PDB entry 9D3K | electron microscopy, 2.70 A resolution | chains C and D of the 12 polymer chains in the assembly

# Chain C
Molecule: Histone H2A type 2-A
Organism: Homo sapiens
UniProtKB: Q6FI13 (H2A2A_HUMAN); residues 15-116 here correspond to UniProt positions 16-117 (UniProt number = residue number + 1)
Amino-acid sequence (102 residues; each row starts with the number of its first residue):
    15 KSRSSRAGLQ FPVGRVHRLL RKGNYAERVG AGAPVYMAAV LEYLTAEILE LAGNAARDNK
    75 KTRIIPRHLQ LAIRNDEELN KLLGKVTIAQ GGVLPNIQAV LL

# Chain D
Molecule: Histone H2B type 1-M
Organism: Homo sapiens
UniProtKB: Q99879 (H2B1M_HUMAN); residues 34-123 here correspond to UniProt positions 35-124 (UniProt number = residue number + 1)
Amino-acid sequence (90 residues; each row starts with the number of its first residue):
    34 KESYSVYVYK VLKQVHPDTG ISSKAMGIMN SFVNDIFERI AGEASRLAHY NKRSTITSRE
    94 IQTAVRLLLP GELAKHAVSE GTKAVTKYTS
UniProt features mapped onto this chain:
  - modified residue: K34 (N6-(2-hydroxyisobutyryl)lysine), E35 (PolyADP-ribosyl glutamic acid), S36 (Phosphoserine), K43 (N6-(2-hydroxyisobutyryl)lysine), K46 (N6-(2-hydroxyisobutyryl)lysine), K57 (N6,N6-dimethyllysine), R79 (Dimethylated arginine), K85 (N6,N6,N6-trimethyllysine), R86 (Omega-N-methylarginine), R92 (Omega-N-methylarginine), K108 (N6-(2-hydroxyisobutyryl)lysine), T115 (Phosphothreonine), K116 (N6-(2-hydroxyisobutyryl)lysine), K120 (N6-(2-hydroxyisobutyryl)lysine)
  - glycosylation: S112 (O-linked (GlcNAc) serine)
  - cross-link (Glycyl lysine isopeptide (Lys-Gly)): K34 (interchain with G-Cter in ubiquitin), K120 (interchain with G-Cter in ubiquitin)

# Interface between chain C and chain D
Residue-residue contacts (105):
  R17(C) with Y121(D), hydrogen bond
  R20(C) with K120(D); Y121(D), hydrogen bond (side chain-backbone)
  A21(C) with A117(D); K120(D)
  Q24(C) with Y40(D); K43(D); Q47(D)
  F25(C) with Y40(D), hydrophobic; V44(D), hydrophobic; V66(D), hydrophobic
  P26(C) with Y40(D), hydrophobic
  V30(C) with F70(D), hydrophobic
  L33(C) with K34(D); Y37(D); F70(D), hydrophobic
  L34(C) with F70(D)
  Y39(C) with F70(D); E71(D), hydrogen bond; A74(D); S78(D), hydrogen bond (backbone-side chain); I89(D), hydrophobic
  A40(C) with S87(D); I89(D), hydrophobic
  E41(C) with S87(D), hydrogen bond (backbone-backbone)
  R42(C) with S87(D), hydrogen bond (backbone-backbone); T88(D); I89(D), hydrogen bond (backbone-backbone)
  V43(C) with I89(D)
  G44(C) with T88(D); I89(D), hydrogen bond (backbone-backbone)
  A47(C) with I89(D); T90(D); I94(D), hydrophobic
  V49(C) with A117(D); Y121(D), hydrophobic
  Y50(C) with S91(D); I94(D), hydrophobic; Q95(D), hydrogen bond; V111(D), hydrogen bond (side chain-backbone); G114(D); T115(D); V118(D), hydrophobic
  M51(C) with F70(D); I73(D), hydrophobic; A74(D)
  A53(C) with E113(D); G114(D); A117(D), hydrophobic
  V54(C) with I73(D), hydrophobic; V98(D), hydrophobic; A110(D)
  L55(C) with V66(D); I69(D), hydrophobic; F70(D)
  Y57(C) with L106(D); H109(D); A110(D), hydrophobic; E113(D)
  L58(C) with F65(D), hydrophobic; I69(D), hydrophobic; L102(D), hydrophobic
  T59(C) with V41(D); M62(D); V66(D)
  A60(C) with V44(D), hydrophobic
  I62(C) with F65(D), hydrophobic
  L63(C) with V41(D); L45(D); H49(D); I54(D), hydrophobic
  E64(C) with V48(D); H49(D), hydrogen bond (backbone-side chain)
  G67(C) with H49(D)
  N68(C) with H49(D), hydrogen bond (backbone-side chain)
  T76(C) with T52(D); G53(D), hydrogen bond (backbone-backbone)
  R77(C) with G53(D); I54(D), hydrogen bond (side chain-backbone); S55(D); S56(D)
  I78(C) with L45(D), hydrophobic; T52(D); G53(D), hydrogen bond (backbone-backbone); I54(D), hydrophobic; S55(D), hydrogen bond (backbone-backbone); A58(D)
  P80(C) with K57(D); A58(D); I61(D), hydrophobic
  L83(C) with A58(D); I61(D), hydrophobic; M62(D), hydrophobic
  E92(C) with P103(D); E105(D), hydrogen bond (side chain-backbone); L106(D)
  L93(C) with L106(D), hydrophobic
  K95(C) with P103(D)
  L96(C) with R72(D), hydrogen bond (backbone-side chain); P103(D)
  L97(C) with F65(D), hydrophobic; R72(D)
  V100(C) with R72(D)
  I102(C) with I61(D), hydrophobic
  A103(C) with I61(D)
Also at the interface, not in a pair above, chain C (51 interface residues in all): G22, L23, R32, G46, E56, E61, I79
Also at the interface, not in a pair above, chain D (53 interface residues in all): D68, G75, G104

# In short
Chain C and chain D form an interface of 51 and 53 residues respectively; the contacts include 18 hydrogen
bonds. Polar pairs include R17(C)-Y121(D), R20(C)-Y121(D) and Y39(C)-E71(D).
Chain C is Histone H2A type 2-A and chain D is Histone H2B type 1-M, both from Homo sapiens; the structure,
Two Dsup molecules in complex with the nucleosome open from both sides, was determined by electron microscopy,
deposited together with 9D3L, 9D3N, 9D3O, 9D3Q, 9D3R, 9D3S and 9D3T.
